6YT5 - chains A and L of the 12 polymer chains in the assembly; structure by electron microscopy, 3.00 A resolution.

== Chain A ==
Protein: Internal virion protein gp15
Organism: Escherichia phage T7
UniProtKB: P03725 (GP15_BPT7); residue numbers follow UniProt; this construct covers 1-747
Chain sequence (782 residues; row label = number of the first residue in the row; numbers below 1 keep their minus sign (Met-34 is residue -34)):
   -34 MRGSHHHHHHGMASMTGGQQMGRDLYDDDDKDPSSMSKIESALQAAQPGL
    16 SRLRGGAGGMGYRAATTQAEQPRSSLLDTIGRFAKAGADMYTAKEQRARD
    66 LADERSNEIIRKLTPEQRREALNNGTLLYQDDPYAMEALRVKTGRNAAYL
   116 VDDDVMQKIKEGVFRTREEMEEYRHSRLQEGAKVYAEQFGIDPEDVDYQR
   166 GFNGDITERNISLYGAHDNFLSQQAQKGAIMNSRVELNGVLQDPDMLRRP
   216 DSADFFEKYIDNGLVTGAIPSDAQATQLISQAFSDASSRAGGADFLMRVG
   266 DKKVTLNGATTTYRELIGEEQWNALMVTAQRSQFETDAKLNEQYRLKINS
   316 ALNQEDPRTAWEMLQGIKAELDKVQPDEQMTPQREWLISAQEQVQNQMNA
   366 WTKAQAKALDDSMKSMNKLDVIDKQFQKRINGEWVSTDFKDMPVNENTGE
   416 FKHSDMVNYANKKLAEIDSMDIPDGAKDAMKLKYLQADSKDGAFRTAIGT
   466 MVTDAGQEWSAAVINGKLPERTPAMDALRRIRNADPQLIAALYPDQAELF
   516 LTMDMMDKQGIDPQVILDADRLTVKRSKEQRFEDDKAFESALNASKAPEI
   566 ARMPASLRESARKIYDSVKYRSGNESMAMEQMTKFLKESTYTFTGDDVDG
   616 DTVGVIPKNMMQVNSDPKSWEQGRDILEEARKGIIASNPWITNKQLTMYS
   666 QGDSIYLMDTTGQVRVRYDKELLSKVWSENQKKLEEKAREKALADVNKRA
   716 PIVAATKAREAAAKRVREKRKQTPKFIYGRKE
Disordered / not traced: -34 to 59, 702-747
Differences from the reference sequence: initiating methionine (-34); expression tag (-33 to 0)

== Chain L ==
Protein: Peptidoglycan transglycosylase gp16
Organism: Escherichia phage T7
Notes: EC 4.2.2.-
UniProtKB: P03726 (EXLYS_BPT7); residues 1-1318 here = UniProt positions 1-1318
Chain sequence (1340 residues; numbered -21 to 1318; the number before each row is that of its first residue; numbers below 1 keep their minus sign (Met-21 is residue -21)):
   -21 MGHHHHHHHHHHSSGHIEGRHMMDKYDKNVPSDYDGLFQKAADANGVSYD
    29 LLRKVAWTESRFVPTAKSKTGPLGMMQFTKATAKALGLRVTDGPDDDRLN
    79 PELAINAAAKQLAGLVGKFDGDELKAALAYNQGEGRLGNPQLEAYSKGDF
   129 ASISEEGRNYMRNLLDVAKSPMAGQLETFGGITPKGKGIPAEVGLAGIGH
   179 KQKVTQELPESTSFDVKGIEQEATAKPFAKDFWETHGETLDEYNSRSTFF
   229 GFKNAAEAELSNSVAGMAFRAGRLDNGFDVFKDTITPTRWNSHIWTPEEL
   279 EKIRTEVKNPAYINVVTGGSPENLDDLIKLANENFENDSRAAEAGLGAKL
   329 SAGIIGAGVDPLSYVPMVGVTGKGFKLINKALVVGAESAALNVASEGLRT
   379 SVAGGDADYAGAALGGFVFGAGMSAISDAVAAGLKRSKPEAEFDNEFIGP
   429 MMRLEARETARNANSADLSRMNTENMKFEGEHNGVPYEDLPTERGAVVLH
   479 DGSVLSASNPINPKTLKEFSEVDPEKAARGIKLAGFTEIGLKTLGSDDAD
   529 IRRVAIDLVRSPTGMQSGASGKFGATASDIHERLHGTDQRTYNDLYKAMS
   579 DAMKDPEFSTGGAKMSREETRYTIYRRAALAIERPELQKALTPSERIVMD
   629 IIKRHFDTKRELMENPAIFGNTKAVSIFPESRHKGTYVPHVYDRHAKALM
   679 IQRYGAEGLQEGIARSWMNSYVSRPEVKARVDEMLKELHGVKEVTPEMVE
   729 KYAMDKAYGISHSDQFTNSSIIEENIEGLVGIENNSFLEARNLFDSDLSI
   779 TMPDGQQFSVNDLRDFDMFRIMPAYDRRVNGDIAIMGSTGKTTKELKDEI
   829 LALKAKAEGDGKKTGEVHALMDTVKILTGRARRNQDTVWETSLRAINDLG
   879 FFAKNAYMGAQNITEIAGMIVTGNVRALGHGIPILRDTLYKSKPVSAKEL
   929 KELHASLFGKEVDQLIRPKRADIVQRLREATDTGPAVANIVGTLKYSTQE
   979 LAARSPWTKLLNGTTNYLLDAARQGMLGDVISATLTGKTTRWEKEGFLRG
  1029 ASVTPEQMAGIKSLIKEHMVRGEDGKFTVKDKQAFSMDPRAMDLWRLADK
  1079 VADEAMLRPHKVSLQDSHAFGALGKMVMQFKSFTIKSLNSKFLRTFYDGY
  1129 KNNRAIDAALSIITSMGLAGGFYAMAAHVKAYALPKEKRKEYLERALDPT
  1179 MIAHAALSRSSQLGAPLAMVDLVGGVLGFESSKMARSTILPKDTVKERDP
  1229 NKPYTSREVMGAMGSNLLEQMPSAGFVANVGATLMNAAGVVNSPNKATEQ
  1279 DFMTGLMNSTKELVPNDPLTQQLVLKIYEANGVNLRERRK
Disordered / not traced: -21 to 3, 24, 41-53, 67-75, 225-1318
Differences from the reference sequence: initiating methionine (-21); expression tag (-20 to 0)
Curated features (UniProtKB/Swiss-Prot):
  - region: Arg1314 to Lys1318 (Essential for viral DNA translocation)
  - active site: Glu37
What the authors report for this chain:
  - catalytic residues: Glu37

== Interface between chain A and chain L ==
Pairs across the interface (53; chain A residue first):
  Ala303(A) with Ile160(L); Thr161(L)
  Lys304(A) with Thr161(L); Gly164(L)
  Glu307(A) with Ile160(L); Ile167(L)
  Leu311(A) with Ile167(L), hydrophobic
  Asn318(A) with Ile176(L)
  Gln319(A) with Gly175(L), hydrogen bond (side chain-backbone)
  Glu320(A) with Gly177(L); His178(L), salt bridge
  Asn426(A) with Glu188(L); Ser189(L); Thr190(L), hydrogen bond (backbone-side chain)
  Leu429(A) with Thr190(L); Phe192(L), hydrophobic
  Ala430(A) with Thr190(L)
  Asp443(A) with Val194(L); Lys195(L)
  Lys446(A) with Phe192(L); Asp193(L), hydrogen bond (side chain-backbone)
  Phe459(A) with Phe192(L), hydrophobic
  Arg494(A) with Gln199(L), hydrogen bond
  Arg495(A) with Gly196(L); Ile197(L)
  Ile496(A) with Val194(L), hydrophobic
  Arg497(A) with Gln199(L)
  Asn498(A) with Ile197(L), hydrogen bond (side chain-backbone); Gln199(L), hydrogen bond
  Ala499(A) with Gly196(L); Ile197(L), hydrophobic
  Asp519(A) with Gln199(L), hydrogen bond
  Asp522(A) with Gln199(L); Thr202(L); Ala203(L), hydrogen bond (backbone-backbone)
  Gln524(A) with Pro205(L)
  Gly525(A) with Ala203(L), hydrogen bond (backbone-backbone); Pro205(L)
  Lys599(A) with Asp219(L), salt bridge
  Glu603(A) with Phe206(L); Leu218(L); Asp219(L)
  Ser604(A) with Phe206(L)
  Lys623(A) with Phe206(L)
  Asn624(A) with Lys204(L)
  Gln627(A) with Asp209(L)
  Asp631(A) with Thr213(L)
  Pro632(A) with Phe206(L), hydrophobic; Asp209(L); Phe210(L), hydrophobic
  Lys633(A) with Phe210(L); His214(L); Tyr221(L)
Interface residues without a listed pair, chain A (38 interface residues in all): Ser315, Leu447, Leu450, Met466, Trp635, Glu636
Interface residues without a listed pair, chain L (36 interface residues in all): Lys163, Gly172, Ser191, Glu198, Ala201, Asn222
From the paper, about this interface:
  - interface residues, chain A: Arg494(A)

== Summary ==
Chain A and chain L form an interface of 38 and 36 residues respectively, with 9 hydrogen bonds and 2 salt
bridges. Polar contacts include Glu320(A)-His178(L), Lys599(A)-Asp219(L) and Gln319(A)-Gly175(L). From
UniProt: active-site residue Glu37(L) on chain L. The paper reports the catalytic residue Glu37(L); the
interface residue Arg494(A).
Chain A is Internal virion protein gp15 and chain L is Peptidoglycan transglycosylase gp16, both from
Escherichia phage T7; the structure, Cryo-EM structure of T7 bacteriophage DNA translocation gp15-gp16 core
complex intermediate assembly, was determined by electron microscopy, deposited together with 6YSZ.
